Entry 7LIH (electron microscopy, 4.40 A resolution (low resolution: residue-level contacts below are approximate; hydrogen-bond / salt-bridge calls are withheld)); this record covers chains H and J of the 12 polymer chains in the assembly.

[Chain H (and J)]
Name: E1 protein
Source organism: Mayaro virus
Notes: chain J of this document is another copy of the same molecule, construct and numbering; everything in this record applies to it too
UniProt: A0A0P0CE34 (A0A0P0CE34_9VIRU); residues 1-435 here correspond to UniProt positions 807-1241 (UniProt number = residue number + 806)
Sequence (435 residues; numbered 1 to 435; the number before each row is that of its first residue):
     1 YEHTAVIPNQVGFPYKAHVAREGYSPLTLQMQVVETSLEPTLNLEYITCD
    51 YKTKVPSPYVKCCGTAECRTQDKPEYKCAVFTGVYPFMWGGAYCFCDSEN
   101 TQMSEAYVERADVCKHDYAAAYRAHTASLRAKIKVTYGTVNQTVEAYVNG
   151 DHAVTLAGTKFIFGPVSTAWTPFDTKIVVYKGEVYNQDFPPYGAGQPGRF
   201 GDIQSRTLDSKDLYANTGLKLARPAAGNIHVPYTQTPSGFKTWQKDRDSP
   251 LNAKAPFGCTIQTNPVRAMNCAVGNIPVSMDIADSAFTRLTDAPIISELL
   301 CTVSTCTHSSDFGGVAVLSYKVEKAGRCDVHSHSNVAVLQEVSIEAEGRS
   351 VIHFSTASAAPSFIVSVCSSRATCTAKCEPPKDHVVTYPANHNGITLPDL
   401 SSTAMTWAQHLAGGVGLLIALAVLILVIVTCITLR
Disulfides: C49-C114, C62-C94, C63-C96, C68-C78, C259-C271, C301-C374, C306-C378, C328-C368

[How chain H and chain J interact]
Contacting residue pairs - 10 pairs, chain H then chain J:
  E45(H) - D151(J)
  P191(H) - G150(J)
  P191(H) - D151(J)
  Y192(H) - D151(J)
  Y192(H) - H152(J)
  Y192(H) - A153(J)
  G193(H) - A153(J)
  G193(H) - K160(J)
  R206(H) - H152(J)
  Y214(H) - K160(J)
Also at the interface, not in a pair above, chain J (7 interface residues in all): Y147, I162

[In short]
6 residues of chain H face 7 of chain J across their interface.
Both chains are E1 protein (Mayaro virus). Entry 7LIH (CryoEM structure of Mayaro virus icosahedral subunit)
was determined by electron microscopy.
